Entry 5FPB (X-ray diffraction, 1.91 A resolution); this record covers chain A.

== Chain A ==
Molecule: Lysine-specific demethylase 4D
From: Homo sapiens
Notes: EC 1.14.11.-
UniProt: Q6B0I6 (KDM4D_HUMAN); residues 11-341 here = UniProt positions 11-341
Amino-acid sequence (334 residues; row label = number of the first residue in the row):
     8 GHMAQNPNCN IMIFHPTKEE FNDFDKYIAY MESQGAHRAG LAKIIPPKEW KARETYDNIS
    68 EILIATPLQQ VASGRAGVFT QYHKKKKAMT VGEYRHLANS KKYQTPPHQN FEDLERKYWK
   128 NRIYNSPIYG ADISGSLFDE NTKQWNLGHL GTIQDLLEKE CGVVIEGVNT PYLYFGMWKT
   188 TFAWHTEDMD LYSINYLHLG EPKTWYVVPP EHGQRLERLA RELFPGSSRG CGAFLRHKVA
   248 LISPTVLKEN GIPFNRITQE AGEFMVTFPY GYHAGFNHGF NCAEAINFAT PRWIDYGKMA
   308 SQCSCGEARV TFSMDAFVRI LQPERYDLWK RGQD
Unresolved in the structure: 8-10, 341
Construct notes: expression tag (8-10)
Metal / ion sites: Co2+: His-192, Glu-194, His-280 (together with HA6); Zn2+: Cys-238, His-244, Cys-310, Cys-312
Residues lining bound ligands: HA6 (2-(1H-pyrazol-4-yloxy)-3H-pyrido[3,4-d]pyrimidin-4-one): Gln-77, His-90, Tyr-136, Ala-138, Asp-139, Tyr-181, Thr-188, Phe-189, His-192, Glu-194, Asn-202, Lys-210, Trp-212, Lys-245, His-280
UniProt features mapped onto this chain:
  - binding site (2-oxoglutarate): Tyr-136, Asn-202, Lys-210, Lys-245
  - binding site (Fe cation): His-192, Glu-194, His-280
  - binding site (Zn(2+)): Cys-238, His-244, Cys-310, Cys-312
  - modified residue (PolyADP-ribosyl glutamic acid): Glu-26, Glu-27

== Overview ==
Chain A binds compound HA6. The Co2+ site is built by His-192, Glu-194 and His-280. Cys-238, His-244, Cys-310
and Cys-312 form the Zn2+ site. UniProt lists 4 residues binding 2-oxoglutarate, 3 Fe cation-binding residues
and 4 Zn2+-binding residues.
Chain A is Lysine-specific demethylase 4D (Homo sapiens); the structure, Crystal structure of human KDM4D in
complex with 2-1H-pyrazol-4-yloxy- 3H,4H-pyrido-3,4-d-pyrimidin-4-one, was determined by X-ray diffraction
together with 5FP3, 5FP4, 5FP8, 5FP9 and 5FPA from the same study.
